6ZJL - chains M and N of the 15 polymer chains in the assembly; structure by electron microscopy, 4.30 A resolution (low resolution: residue-level contacts below are approximate; hydrogen-bond / salt-bridge calls are withheld).

[Chain M]
Name: NADH-quinone oxidoreductase subunit 13
Organism: Thermus thermophilus
Notes: EC 7.1.1.-
UniProtKB: Q56228 (NQO13_THET8); residues 1-469 here = UniProt positions 1-469
Amino-acid sequence (469 residues; each row starts with the number of its first residue):
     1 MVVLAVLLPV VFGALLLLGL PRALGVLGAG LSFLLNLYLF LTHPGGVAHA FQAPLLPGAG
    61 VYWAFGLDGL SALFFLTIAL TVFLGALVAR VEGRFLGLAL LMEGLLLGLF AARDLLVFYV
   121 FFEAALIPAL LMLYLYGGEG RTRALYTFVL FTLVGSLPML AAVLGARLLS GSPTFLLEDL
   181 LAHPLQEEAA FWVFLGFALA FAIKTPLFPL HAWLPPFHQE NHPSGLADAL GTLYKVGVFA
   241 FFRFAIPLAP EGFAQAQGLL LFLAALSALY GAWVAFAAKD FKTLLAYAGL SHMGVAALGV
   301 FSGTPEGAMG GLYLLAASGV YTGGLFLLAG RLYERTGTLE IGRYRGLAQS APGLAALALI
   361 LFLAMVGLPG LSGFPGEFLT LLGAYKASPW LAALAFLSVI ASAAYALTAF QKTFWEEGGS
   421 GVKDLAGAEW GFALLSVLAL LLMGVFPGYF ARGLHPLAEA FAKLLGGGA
Not modelled in the structure: 468-469

[Chain N]
Name: NADH-quinone oxidoreductase subunit 14
Organism: Thermus thermophilus
Notes: EC 7.1.1.-
UniProtKB: Q56229 (NQO14_THET8); residues 1-427 here = UniProt positions 1-427
Amino-acid sequence (427 residues; numbered 1 to 427; the number before each row is that of its first residue):
     1 MTLAILAVFS VALTLLGFVL PPQGVKRATL LGLALALASL LLTWGKPFAF GPYAVDGVSQ
    61 VFTLLALLGA LWTVGLVRSG RFEFYLLVLY AALGMHLLAS TRHLLLMLVA LEALSLPLYA
   121 LATWRRGQGL EAALKYFLLG ALAAAFFLYG AALFYGATGS LVLGAPGEGP LYALALGLLL
   181 VGLGFKAALA PFHFWTPDVY QGSPTPVVLF MATSVKAAAF AALLRVAAPP EALALLVALS
   241 VVVGNLAALA QKEAKRLLAY SSIAHAGYMA LALYTGNAQA LGFYLLTYVL ATGLAFAVLS
   301 QISPDRVPLE ALRGLYRKDP LLGLAFLVAM LSLLGLPPLA GFWGKYLAFA EAARAGAWGV
   361 LVLALVTSAV SAYYYLGLGL AVFARPEETP FRPGPPWARA AVVAAGVLLL ALGLLPGLVL
   421 PALAAGG

[Chain M / chain N interface]
Contacting residue pairs - 46 pairs, chain M then chain N:
  Leu55(M) - Trp343(N)
  Leu55(M) - Leu414(N)
  Leu55(M) - Gly417(N)
  Leu56(M) - Trp343(N)
  Leu56(M) - Pro416(N)
  Leu56(M) - Gly417(N)
  Leu56(M) - Leu420(N)
  Ala59(M) - Tyr346(N)
  Val61(M) - Tyr346(N)
  Leu116(M) - Trp343(N)
  Leu116(M) - Tyr346(N)
  Tyr119(M) - Phe342(N)
  Val120(M) - Pro337(N)
  Val120(M) - Phe342(N)
  Glu123(M) - Pro337(N)
  Ala124(M) - Pro337(N)
  Ile127(M) - Leu336(N)
  Ile127(M) - Pro337(N)
  Leu130(M) - Leu380(N)
  Leu131(M) - Leu380(N)
  Tyr134(M) - Leu380(N)
  Tyr134(M) - Phe383(N)
  Tyr134(M) - Ala384(N)
  Leu135(M) - Phe383(N)
  Leu145(M) - Leu380(N)
  Tyr146(M) - Tyr373(N)
  Tyr146(M) - Leu376(N)
  Tyr146(M) - Gly377(N)
  Val149(M) - Leu376(N)
  Leu150(M) - Ala369(N)
  Leu153(M) - Ala369(N)
  Leu153(M) - Ala372(N)
  Val154(M) - Ala369(N)
  Leu157(M) - Leu365(N)
  Leu157(M) - Ser368(N)
  Leu157(M) - Ala369(N)
  Pro158(M) - Leu365(N)
  Leu160(M) - Phe349(N)
  Ala161(M) - Leu365(N)
  Leu164(M) - Tyr346(N)
  Leu164(M) - Phe349(N)
  Gly165(M) - Trp358(N)
  Leu168(M) - Ala350(N)
  Leu168(M) - Ala353(N)
  Leu168(M) - Arg354(N)
  Phe175(M) - Tyr346(N)
Interface residues without a listed pair, chain M (30 interface residues in all): Arg143, Leu169
Interface residues without a listed pair, chain N (30 interface residues in all): Leu334, Pro338, Leu347, Leu361, Val370, Ala381

[In short]
The chain M/chain N interface involves 30 residues from each chain.
Here chain M is NADH-quinone oxidoreductase subunit 13 and chain N is NADH-quinone oxidoreductase subunit 14,
both from Thermus thermophilus. Entry 6ZJL (Respiratory complex I from Thermus thermophilus, NAD+ dataset,
major state) was determined by electron microscopy (same publication as 6I0D, 6I1P, 6Q8O, 6Q8W, 6Q8X, 6Y11 and
3 further entries).
